PDB entry 6WJL | X-ray diffraction, 3.30 A resolution | chains G and H of the 4 polymer chains in the assembly

Chain G:
Protein: Glypican-2
Organism: Homo sapiens
UniProtKB: Q8N158 (GPC2_HUMAN); residues 23-493 here = UniProt positions 23-493
Chain sequence (482 residues; row label = number of the first residue in the row):
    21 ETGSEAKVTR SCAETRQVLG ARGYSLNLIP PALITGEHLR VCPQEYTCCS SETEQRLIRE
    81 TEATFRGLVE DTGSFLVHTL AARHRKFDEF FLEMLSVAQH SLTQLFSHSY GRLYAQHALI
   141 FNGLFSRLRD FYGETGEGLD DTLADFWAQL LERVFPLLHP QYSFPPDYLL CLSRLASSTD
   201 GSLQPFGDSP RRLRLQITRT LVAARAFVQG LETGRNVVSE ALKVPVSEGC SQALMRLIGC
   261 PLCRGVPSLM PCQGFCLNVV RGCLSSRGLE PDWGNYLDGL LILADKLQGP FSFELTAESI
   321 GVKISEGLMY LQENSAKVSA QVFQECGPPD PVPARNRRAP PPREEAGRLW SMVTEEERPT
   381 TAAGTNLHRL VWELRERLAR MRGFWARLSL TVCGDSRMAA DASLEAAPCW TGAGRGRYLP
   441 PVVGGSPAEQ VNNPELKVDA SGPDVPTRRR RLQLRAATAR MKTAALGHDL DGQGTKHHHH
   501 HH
Disordered / not traced: 21-30, 56-58, 64-66, 348-379, 421-423, 491-502
Differences from the reference sequence: expression tag (21-22, 494-502); engineered mutation Thr55 (Ser in Q8N158), Thr92 (Ser in Q8N158), Thr155 (Ser in Q8N158)
Cystine bridges: Cys32-Cys68, Cys62-Cys260, Cys69-Cys263, Cys191-Cys346, Cys250-Cys283, Cys272-Cys429, Cys276-Cys413
Curated features (UniProtKB/Swiss-Prot):
  - natural variant: Asp200 (D200N: In a breast cancer sample)

Chain H:
Protein: D3 Fab Heavy chain
Organism: Homo sapiens
Notes: antibody fragment or engineered binder
Chain sequence (220 residues; row label = number of the first residue in the row; a row labelled like 82A-82C holds insertion residues (82A, then the next letters in order)):
     1 EVQLVETGGG VVKPGGSLRL SCAASGFTFS DYYMSWIRQA PGKGLEWVSY IS
   52A S
    53 SGSTIYYADS VKGRFTISRD NSKNTLYLQM
82A-82C NSL
    83 RAEDTAVYYC ARESGYDY
100A-100B VF
   101 DYWGQGTLVA VSSASTKGPS VFPLAPSSKS TSGGTAALGC LVKDYFPEPV TVSWNSGALT
   161 SGVHTFPAVL QSSGLYSLSS VVTVPSSSLG TQTYICNVNH KPSNTKVDKK VEPK
Disordered / not traced: 129-130
Cystine bridges: Cys22-Cys92, Cys140-Cys196

Interface between chain G and chain H:
Residue-residue contacts - 26 pairs, chain G then chain H:
  Asp91(G) - Tyr32(H)
  Thr92(G) - Tyr32(H)
  Phe95(G) - Asp31(H)
  Phe95(G) - Ser96(H)
  His98(G) - Ser96(H)  hydrogen bond (side chain-backbone)
  His98(G) - Gly97(H)
  His98(G) - Tyr98(H)
  Thr99(G) - Gly97(H)
  Ala102(G) - Tyr98(H)  hydrophobic
  Ala102(G) - Asp99(H)
  Arg103(G) - Asp99(H)  salt bridge
  Arg105(G) - Tyr98(H)
  Lys106(G) - Asp99(H)  salt bridge
  Glu396(G) - Tyr33(H)
  Glu396(G) - Ser52(H)  hydrogen bond
  Glu396(G) - Ser53(H)
  Glu396(G) - Ser55(H)
  Arg397(G) - Tyr33(H)
  Arg397(G) - Glu95(H)  salt bridge
  Arg397(G) - Gly97(H)  hydrogen bond (side chain-backbone)
  Arg397(G) - Asp99(H)  salt bridge
  Arg400(G) - Ser30(H)  hydrogen bond (side chain-backbone)
  Arg400(G) - Asp31(H)  salt bridge
  Thr411(G) - Thr28(H)
  Asp415(G) - Glu1(H)
  Asp415(G) - Gly26(H)
Also at the interface, not in a pair above, chain G (18 interface residues in all): Ala101, Arg389, Trp392, Glu393
Also at the interface, not in a pair above, chain H (19 interface residues in all): Ser52A, Gly54, Thr56, Tyr58

Overview:
The interface between chain G and chain H involves 18 residues on one side and 19 on the other; the contacts
include 4 hydrogen bonds and 5 salt bridges. Among the polar pairs are Arg103(G)-Asp99(H), Lys106(G)-Asp99(H)
and Arg397(G)-Glu95(H).
Chain G is Glypican-2 and chain H is D3 Fab Heavy chain, both from Homo sapiens; the structure, Crystal
structure of Glypican-2 core protein in complex with D3 Fab, was determined by X-ray diffraction.
